6X19 - chains B and R of the 5 polymer chains in the assembly; structure by electron microscopy, 2.10 A resolution.

# Chain B
Protein: Guanine nucleotide-binding protein G(I)/G(S)/G(T) subunit beta-1
Source organism: Homo sapiens
UniProtKB: P62873 (GBB1_HUMAN); residues 2-340 here = UniProt positions 2-340
Amino-acid sequence (340 residues; row label = number of the first residue in the row):
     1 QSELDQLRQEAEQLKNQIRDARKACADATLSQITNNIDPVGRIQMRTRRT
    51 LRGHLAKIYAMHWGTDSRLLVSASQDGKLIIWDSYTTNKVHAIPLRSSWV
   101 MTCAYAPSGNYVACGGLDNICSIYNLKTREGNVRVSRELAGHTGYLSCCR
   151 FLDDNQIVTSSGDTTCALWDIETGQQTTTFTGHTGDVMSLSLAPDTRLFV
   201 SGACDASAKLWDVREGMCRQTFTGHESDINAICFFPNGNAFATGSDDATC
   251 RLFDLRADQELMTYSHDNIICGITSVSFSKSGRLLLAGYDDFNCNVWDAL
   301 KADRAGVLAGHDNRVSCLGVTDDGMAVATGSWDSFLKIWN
Not modelled in the structure: 1-2
Sequence notes: expression tag (1)
Swiss-Prot annotation at these positions:
  - modified residue: Ser2 (N-acetylserine), His266 (Phosphohistidine)
  - natural variant: Leu30 (L30F: In MRD42; uncertain significance), Arg52 (R52G: In MRD42), Gly64 (G64V: In MRD42), Asp76 (D76E: In MRD42; D76G: In MRD42), Gly77 (G77S: In MRD42), Lys78 (K78R: In MRD42), Ile80 (I80N: In MRD42; I80T: In MRD42), His91 (H91R: In MRD42; uncertain significance), Ala92 (A92T: In MRD42), Pro94 (P94S: In MRD42), Leu95 (L95P: In MRD42), Arg96 (R96L: In MRD42), 5 further natural variant entries in UniProt

# Chain R
Protein: Glucagon-like peptide 1 receptor
Source organism: Homo sapiens
UniProtKB: P43220 (GLP1R_HUMAN); residue numbers follow UniProt; this construct covers 24-463
Amino-acid sequence (491 residues; row label = number of the first residue in the row; numbers below 1 keep their minus sign (Met-8 is residue -8)):
    -8 MKTIIALSYIFCLVFADYKDDDDLEVLFQGPARPQGATVSLWETVQKWRE
    42 YRRQCQRSLTEDPPPATDLFCNRTFDEYACWPDGEPGSFVNVSCPWYLPW
    92 ASSVPQGHVYRFCTAEGLWLQKDNSSLPWRDLSECEESKRGERSSPEEQL
   142 LFLYIIYTVGYALSFSALVIASAILLGFRHLHCTRNYIHLNLFASFILRA
   192 LSVFIKDAALKWMYSTAAQQHQWDGLLSYQDSLSCRLVFLLMQYCVAANY
   242 YWLLVEGVYLYTLLAFSVFSEQWIFRLYVSIGWGVPLLFVVPWGIVKYLY
   292 EDEGCWTRNSNMNYWLIIRLPILFAIGVNFLIFVRVICIVVSKLKANLMC
   342 KTDIKCRLAKSTLTLIPLLGTHEVIFAFVMDEHARGTLRFIKLFTELSFT
   392 SFQGLMVAILYCFVNNEVQLEFRKSWERWRLEHLHIQRDSSMKPLKCPTS
   442 SLSSGATAGSSMYTATCQASCSPAGLEVLFQGPHHHHHHHH
Not modelled in the structure: -8 to 28, 130-134, 375-377, 424-482
Sequence notes: initiating methionine (-8); expression tag (-7 to 23, 464-482); conflict Phe260 (Leu in P43220)
Disulfides: Cys46-Cys71, Cys62-Cys104, Cys85-Cys126, Cys226-Cys296
Ligand contacts: UK1 (3-{(1S)-1-[5-(2,2-dimethylmorpholin-4-yl)-2-{(4S)-2-(4-fluoro-3,5-dimethylphenyl)-3-[3-(4-fluoro-1-methyl-1H-indazol-5-yl)-2-oxo-2,3-dihydro-1H-imidazol-1-yl]-4-methyl-2,4,6,7-tetrahydro-5H-pyrazolo[4,3-c]pyridine-5-carbonyl}-1H-indol-1-yl]butyl}-1,2,4-oxadiazol-5(4H)-one): Ser31, Trp33, Glu34, Pro137, Glu138, Leu141, Leu144, Tyr145, Tyr148, Lys197, Asp198, Ala200, Leu201, Lys202, Met204, Tyr205, Tyr220, Cys226, Val229, Phe230, Met233, Thr298, Asn300, Leu384, Leu388
From the paper describing this entry:
  - binding site for UK1: Trp33, Pro137, Glu138, Leu141, Leu144, Tyr145, Tyr148, Lys197, Leu201, Tyr205, Phe230, Met233, Thr298, Asn300, Leu388
  - mutagenesis - W33A, W33S: abolished signaling in response to UK1
  - specificity-determining residues: Trp33
  - mutagenesis - E373A: decreased signaling in response to UK1
  - conformationally variable residues (side-chain flip): Tyr148, Asp198
  - mutagenesis - W33A, F385A: unchanged signaling
  - mutagenesis - R310A (1,000-fold), D372A (1,000-fold), K383A (1,000-fold): decreased signaling (citing earlier work)

# How chain B and chain R interact
Residue-residue contacts (8):
  Gln44(B) - Glu423(R)
  Arg52(B) - Arg170(R)
  Ala309(B) - Arg419(R)
  Gly310(B) - Arg419(R)
  His311(B) - Arg419(R)
  Asp312(B) - His171(R)  salt bridge
  Asp312(B) - Lys415(R)  salt bridge
  Asp312(B) - Arg419(R)  salt bridge
Interface residues without a listed pair, chain B (7 interface residues in all): Val307
Interface residues without a listed pair, chain R (6 interface residues in all): Leu422

# Summary
7 residues of chain B and 6 residues of chain R are in contact, with 3 salt bridges. Among the polar pairs are
Asp312(B)-His171(R), Asp312(B)-Lys415(R) and Asp312(B)-Arg419(R). The paper reports a binding site for UK1 at
Trp33(R), Pro137(R) and Glu138(R) among others; R310A, D372A and K383A of chain R reduce signaling; 7
substitutions were tested in all.
Chain B is Guanine nucleotide-binding protein G(I)/G(S)/G(T) subunit beta-1 and chain R is Glucagon-like
peptide 1 receptor, both from Homo sapiens; the structure, Non peptide agonist CHU-128, bound to Glucagon-Like
peptide-1 (GLP-1) Receptor, was determined by electron microscopy, deposited together with 6X18 and 6X1A.
